Entry 3L0B (X-ray diffraction, 2.35 A resolution); this record covers chain A.

[Chain A]
Protein: Carboxy-terminal domain RNA polymerase II polypeptide A small phosphatase 1
Organism: Homo sapiens
Notes: EC 3.1.3.16; fragment: c-terminal domain
UniProt: Q9GZU7 (CTDS1_HUMAN); numbering as in UniProt (aligned over 77-256)
Amino-acid sequence (184 residues; numbered 73 to 256; the number before each row is that of its first residue):
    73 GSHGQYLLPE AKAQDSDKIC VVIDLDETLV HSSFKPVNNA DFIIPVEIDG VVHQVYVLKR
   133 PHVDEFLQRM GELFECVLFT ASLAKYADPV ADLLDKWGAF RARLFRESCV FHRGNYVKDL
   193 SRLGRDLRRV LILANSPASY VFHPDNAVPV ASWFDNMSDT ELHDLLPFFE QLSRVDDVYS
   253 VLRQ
Not modelled in the structure: 73-76
Modified positions: D96 (aspartyl phosphate; PHD)
Sequence notes: expression tag (73-76); engineered mutation A206 (Asp in Q9GZU7)
Ion coordination: Mg2+: D96, D98, N207
Ligand contacts: 1PG (2-(2-{2-[2-(2-methoxy-ethoxy)-ethoxy]-ethoxy}-ethoxy)-ethanol): S104, S105, F106, K107, V118, I120, L155, K157, Y158, R178
Curated features (UniProtKB/Swiss-Prot):
  - active site: D96 (4-aspartylphosphate intermediate), D98 (Proton donor)
  - binding site (Mg(2+)): D96, D98, N207
  - site (Transition state stabilizer): T152, K190
  - mutagenesis: D96 (D96E: No effect. Completely abolishes phosphatase activity; when associated with N-98), D98 (D98N: Completely abolishes phosphatase activity; when associated with E-96)
From the paper describing this entry:
  - catalytic residues: D96
  - post-translational modification sites: D96
  - catalytic residues: D98 (proposed by the authors, not directly observed)
  - mutagenesis - D96A, D96N: abolished catalytic activity
  - mutagenesis - D98A, D98N, E99A, E99Q: decreased catalytic activity
  - Mg2+ coordination: N207

[In short]
Chain A binds compound 1PG. The Mg2+ site is built by D96, D98 and N207. UniProt lists active-site residues
D96 and D98, 3 Mg2+-binding residues and 2 mutagenesis sites. From the paper: catalytic residues D96 and D98;
D98A, D98N and E99A, among others, reduce catalytic activity; 6 substitutions were tested in all.
Chain A is Carboxy-terminal domain RNA polymerase II polypeptide A small phosphatase 1 (Homo sapiens); the
structure, Crystal structure of SCP1 phosphatase D206A mutant phosphoryl-intermediate, was determined by X-ray
diffraction, deposited together with 3L0C and 3L0Y.
